PDB entry 7P3W | electron microscopy, 4.30 A resolution (low resolution: residue-level contacts below are approximate; hydrogen-bond / salt-bridge calls are withheld) | chains O and P of the 22 polymer chains in the assembly

[Chain O (and P)]
Name: ATP synthase subunit c
Source organism: Acinetobacter baumannii (strain ATCC 17978 / CIP 53.77 / LMG 1025 / NCDC KC755 / 5377)
Notes: chain P of this document is another copy of the same molecule, construct and numbering; everything in this record applies to it too
Reference sequence: A3M139 (ATPL_ACIBT); residue numbers follow UniProt; this construct covers 1-81
Amino-acid sequence (81 residues; each row starts with the number of its first residue):
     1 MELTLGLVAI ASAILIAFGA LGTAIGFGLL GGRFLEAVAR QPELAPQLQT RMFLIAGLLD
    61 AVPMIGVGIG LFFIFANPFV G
Not modelled in the structure: 81
UniProt features mapped onto this chain:
  - site: Asp-60 (Reversibly protonated during proton transport)

[How chain O and chain P interact]
Pairs across the interface (51; chain O residue first):
  Met-1(O) with Glu-2(P)
  Leu-3(O) with Leu-3(P)
  Thr-4(O) with Glu-2(P); Leu-3(P)
  Leu-7(O) with Gly-6(P); Ile-10(P)
  Ala-11(O) with Ile-10(P); Ala-13(P)
  Ile-14(O) with Ala-13(P); Ile-14(P); Ala-17(P)
  Leu-15(O) with Ala-13(P); Ile-16(P)
  Phe-18(O) with Ala-17(P); Leu-21(P)
  Gly-19(O) with Leu-21(P)
  Leu-21(O) with Leu-21(P)
  Gly-22(O) with Leu-21(P); Ala-24(P); Ile-25(P)
  Thr-23(O) with Ala-24(P)
  Ile-25(O) with Ile-25(P)
  Gly-26(O) with Ala-24(P)
  Leu-29(O) with Gly-28(P); Leu-29(P)
  Leu-30(O) with Gly-28(P); Gly-31(P); Gly-32(P)
  Arg-33(O) with Gly-32(P); Arg-33(P); Glu-36(P)
  Phe-34(O) with Leu-35(P)
  Glu-36(O) with Glu-36(P)
  Ala-37(O) with Ala-39(P)
  Arg-40(O) with Glu-36(P); Ala-39(P); Arg-40(P)
  Arg-51(O) with Phe-34(P); Ala-45(P); Gln-49(P)
  Ile-55(O) with Met-52(P)
  Leu-58(O) with Phe-27(P)
  Leu-59(O) with Ala-24(P); Phe-27(P)
  Val-62(O) with Ala-20(P); Thr-23(P)
  Pro-63(O) with Ala-20(P)
  Ile-65(O) with Ile-16(P)
  Ile-69(O) with Leu-71(P)
  Phe-73(O) with Ile-74(P)
  Phe-79(O) with Ile-74(P)
Other interface residues (no listed pair), chain O (35 interface residues in all): Gln-41, Leu-48, Gly-66, Phe-72
Other interface residues (no listed pair), chain P (33 interface residues in all): Leu-7, Phe-18, Gly-19, Val-67

[In short]
35 residues of chain O face 33 of chain P across their interface.
Chain O and chain P are both ATP synthase subunit c (Acinetobacter baumannii (strain ATCC 17978 / CIP 53.77 /
LMG 1025 / NCDC KC755 / 5377)); the structure, F1Fo-ATP synthase from Acinetobacter baumannii (state 3), was
determined by electron microscopy together with 7P2Y and 7P3N from the same study.
